PDB entry 3UBX | X-ray diffraction, 3.10 A resolution | chains A and H of the 4 polymer chains in the assembly

[Chain A]
Protein: Antigen-presenting glycoprotein CD1d1
From: Mus musculus
Reference sequence: P11609 (CD1D1_MOUSE); residues 1-279 here correspond to UniProt positions 19-297 (UniProt number = residue number + 18)
Amino-acid sequence (286 residues; each row starts with the number of its first residue):
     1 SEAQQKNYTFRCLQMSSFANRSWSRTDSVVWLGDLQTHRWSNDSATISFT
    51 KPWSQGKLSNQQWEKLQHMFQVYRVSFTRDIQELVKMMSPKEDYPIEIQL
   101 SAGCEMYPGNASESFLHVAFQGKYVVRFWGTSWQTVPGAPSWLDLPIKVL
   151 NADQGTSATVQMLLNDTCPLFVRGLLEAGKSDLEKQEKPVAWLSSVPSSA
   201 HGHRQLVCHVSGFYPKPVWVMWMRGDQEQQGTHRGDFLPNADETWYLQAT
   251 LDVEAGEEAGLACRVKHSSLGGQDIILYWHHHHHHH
Not modelled in the structure: 1-5, 196-201
Sequence notes: expression tag (280-286)
Curated features (UniProtKB/Swiss-Prot):
  - binding site (a D-galactosylceramide): D80, D153 to T156
  - glycosylation (N-linked (GlcNAc...) asparagine): N7, N20, N42, N110, N165
Disulfide bonds: C104-C168, C208-C263
Glycans and other covalent adducts: N-acetylglucosamine (NAG) linked to N42, N165
Small-molecule neighbours: C20:2-alpha-galactosylceramide (09N; (11Z,14Z)-N-[(2S,3S,4R)-1-(alpha-D-galactopyranosyloxy)-3,4-dihydroxyoctadecan-2-yl]icosa-11,14-dienamide): F10, C12, Q14, S28, V30, W40, I47, W63, L66, M69, F70, Y73, S76, F77, D80, I81, L84, V85, I98, L100, A102, L116, V118, F120, W133, W142, L143, P146, I147, L150, D153, G155, T156, T159, V160, L163, F171
Reported in the primary citation:
  - mutagenesis - L84F: decreased signaling in response to iNKT hybridomas
  - mutagenesis - G155W: unchanged signaling

[Chain H]
Protein: L363 heavy chain (IGHV9-4*02)
From: Mus musculus
Notes: fragment: Fab
Amino-acid sequence (222 residues; row label = number of the first residue in the row):
     1 QIQLVQSGPELKKPGETVRISCKASGYSFTNYGMHWVKQAPGKGLKWVGW
    51 INTYTGEPTYADDFKGRFAFSLETSASTAYLEINNLKNEDMATYLCASAA
   101 GIRWAWFAWWGQGTLVTVSAAKTTAPSVYPLAPVCGDTTGSSVTLGCLVK
   151 GYFPEPVTLTWNSGSLSSGVHTFPAVLQSDLYTLSSSVTVTSSTWPSQSI
   201 TCNVAHPASSTKVDKKIEPRGP
Not modelled in the structure: 137
Disulfide bonds: C22-C96, C147-C202

[Chain A / chain H interface]
Pairs across the interface - 17 pairs, chain A then chain H:
  S76(A) with R103(H), hydrogen bond (backbone-side chain)
  R79(A) with R103(H)
  D80(A) with R103(H), salt bridge; W104(H)
  E83(A) with G101(H); I102(H), hydrogen bond (side chain-backbone); R103(H), hydrogen bond (side chain-backbone); W104(H)
  L84(A) with W104(H), hydrophobic
  L145(A) with N31(H)
  K148(A) with N31(H); Y32(H), hydrogen bond
  V149(A) with A100(H), hydrophobic; W104(H), hydrophobic
  L150(A) with W104(H), hydrophobic
  A152(A) with W106(H)
  D153(A) with W106(H)
The authors on this interface:
  - specific contacts: L84(A)-W104(H), V149(A)-W104(H), L150(A)-W104(H), A152(A)-W106(H) (hydrophobic contact)
  - epitope / paratope residues, chain A: S76(A), R79(A), D80(A), E83(A), L84(A), L145(A), K148(A), V149(A), L150(A), A152(A)
  - epitope / paratope residues, chain H: W104(H), W106(H)

[Summary]
11 residues of chain A and 8 residues of chain H are in contact, with 4 hydrogen bonds and 1 salt bridge.
Polar contacts include D80(A)-R103(H), S76(A)-R103(H) and E83(A)-I102(H). The authors report contacts between
L84(A) and W104(H), V149(A) and W104(H) and L150(A) and W104(H); a hydrophobic contact between A152(A) and
W106(H). From the paper: L84F of chain A reduces signaling in response to iNKT hybridomas; epitope/paratope
residues S76(A), R79(A) and W104(H) among others.
Here chain A is Antigen-presenting glycoprotein CD1d1 and chain H is L363 heavy chain (IGHV9-4*02), both from
Mus musculus. Entry 3UBX (Crystal structure of the mouse CD1d-C20:2-aGalCer-L363 mAb Fab complex) was
determined by X-ray diffraction.
